Entry 4XB3 (X-ray diffraction, 2.09 A resolution); this record covers chain A.

# Chain A
Protein: Glucan 1,6-alpha-glucosidase
Organism: Streptococcus mutans UA159
Notes: EC 3.2.1.70
UniProtKB: Q99040 (DEXB_STRMU); residue numbers follow UniProt; this construct covers 1-536
Sequence (536 residues; numbered 1 to 536; the number before each row is that of its first residue):
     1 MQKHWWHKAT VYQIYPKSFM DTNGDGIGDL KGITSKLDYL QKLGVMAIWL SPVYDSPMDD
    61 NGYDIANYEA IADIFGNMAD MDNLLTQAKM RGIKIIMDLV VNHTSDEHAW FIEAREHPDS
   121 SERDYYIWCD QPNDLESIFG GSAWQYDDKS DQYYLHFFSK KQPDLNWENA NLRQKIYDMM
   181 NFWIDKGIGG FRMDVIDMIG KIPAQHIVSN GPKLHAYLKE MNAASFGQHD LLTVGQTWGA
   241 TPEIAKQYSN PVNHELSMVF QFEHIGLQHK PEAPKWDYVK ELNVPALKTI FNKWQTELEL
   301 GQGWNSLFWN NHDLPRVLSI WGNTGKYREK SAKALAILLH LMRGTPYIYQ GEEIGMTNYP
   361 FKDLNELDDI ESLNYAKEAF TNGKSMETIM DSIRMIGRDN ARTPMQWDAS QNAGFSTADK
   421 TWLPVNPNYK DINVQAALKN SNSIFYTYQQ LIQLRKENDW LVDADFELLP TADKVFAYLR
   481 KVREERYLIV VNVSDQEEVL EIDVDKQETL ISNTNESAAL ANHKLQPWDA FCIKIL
Differences from the reference sequence: conflict Ala72 (Thr in Q99040); engineered mutation Gln236 (Glu in Q99040), Leu536 (Asn in Q99040)
Metal / ion sites: Ca2+ site 1: Asp21, Asn23, Asp25, Ile27, Asp29; Ca2+ site 2: Asp148, Asp151, Glu508; Ca2+ site 3: Thr417, Glu516; Ca2+ site 4: Lys439, Ser441
Swiss-Prot annotation at these positions:
  - active site: Asp194 (Nucleophile)
  - site: Asp313 (Transition state stabilizer)
What the authors report for this chain:
  - conformationally variable residues (side-chain flip): Trp238
  - contacts within the chain: Trp238-Phe262 (pi stacking)
  - mutagenesis - F262A, F262W: decreased catalytic activity

# Overview
Asp21, Asn23, Asp25, Ile27 and Asp29 form the Ca2+ site 1. Asp148, Asp151 and Glu508 form the Ca2+ site 2.
UniProt lists active-site residue Asp194. From the paper: F262A and F262W reduce catalytic activity;
conformational variability at Trp238.
Chain A is Glucan 1,6-alpha-glucosidase (Streptococcus mutans UA159); the structure, Structure of dextran
glucosidase, was determined by X-ray diffraction together with 4WLC from the same study.
